9PD1 - chains G and I of the 14 polymer chains in the assembly; structure by electron microscopy, 4.50 A resolution (low resolution: residue-level contacts below are approximate; hydrogen-bond / salt-bridge calls are withheld).

[Chain G]
Name: Syntaxin-1A
From: Rattus norvegicus
Reference sequence: P32851 (STX1A_RAT); residues 1-267 here = UniProt positions 1-267
Chain sequence (267 residues; each row starts with the number of its first residue):
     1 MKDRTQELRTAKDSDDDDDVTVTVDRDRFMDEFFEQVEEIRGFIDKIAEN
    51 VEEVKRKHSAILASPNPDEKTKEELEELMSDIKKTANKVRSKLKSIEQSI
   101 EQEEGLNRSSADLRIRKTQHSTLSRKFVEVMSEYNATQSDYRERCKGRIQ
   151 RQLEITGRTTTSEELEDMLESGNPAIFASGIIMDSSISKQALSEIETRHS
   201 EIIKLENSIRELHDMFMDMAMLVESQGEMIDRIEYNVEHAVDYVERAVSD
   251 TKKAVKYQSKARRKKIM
Disordered / not traced: 1-186, 260-267
Curated features (UniProtKB/Swiss-Prot):
  - site: Lys253, Ala254 (Microbial infection: Cleavage)
  - modified residue (Phosphoserine): Ser14, Ser64, Ser95, Ser188
  - cross-link (Glycyl lysine isopeptide (Lys-Gly)): Lys252 (interchain with G-Cter in SUMO), Lys253 (interchain with G-Cter in SUMO), Lys256 (interchain with G-Cter in SUMO)

[Chain I]
Name: Synaptosomal-associated protein 25
From: Rattus norvegicus
Reference sequence: P60881 (SNP25_RAT); numbering as in UniProt (aligned over 1-206)
Chain sequence (222 residues; numbered -15 to 206; the number before each row is that of its first residue; numbers below 1 keep their minus sign (Met-15 is residue -15)):
   -15 MGSSHHHHHHSQDPNSMAEDADMRNELEEMQRRADQLADESLESTRRMLQ
    35 LVEESKDAGIRTLVMLDEQGEQLERIEEGMDQINKDMKEAEKNLTDLGKF
    85 AGLAVAPANKLKSSDAYKKAWGNNQDGVVASQPARVVDEREQMAISGGFI
   135 RRVTNDARENEMDENLEQVSGIIGNLRHMALDMGNEIDTQNRQIDRIMEK
   185 ADSNKTRIDEANQRATKMLGSG
Disordered / not traced: -15 to 16, 87-206
Sequence notes: expression tag (-15 to 0); conflict Ala85 (Cys in P60881), Ala88 (Cys in P60881), Ala90 (Cys in P60881), Ala92 (Cys in P60881)
Curated features (UniProtKB/Swiss-Prot):
  - region: Gly111 to Val120 (Interaction with ZDHHC13 and ZDHHC17)
  - site ((Microbial infection) Cleavage): Arg180, Ile181, Gln197, Arg198
  - modified residue: Thr138 (Phosphothreonine), Ser154 (Phosphoserine), Ser187 (Phosphoserine)
  - mutagenesis: Val113 (V113A: Inhibits interaction with ZDHHC13 and ZDHHC17), Gln116 (Q116A: Inhibits interaction with ZDHHC13 and ZDHHC17), Pro117 (P117A: Inhibits interaction with ZDHHC13 and ZDHHC17)

[Interface between chain G and chain I]
Pairs across the interface - 21 pairs, chain G then chain I:
  Glu194(G) with Arg17(I)
  Ile202(G) with Glu27(I); Ser28(I); Arg31(I)
  Leu205(G) with Met32(I)
  Glu206(G) with Arg31(I)
  Ile209(G) with Arg31(I); Met32(I); Leu35(I)
  His213(G) with Leu35(I)
  Met219(G) with Thr46(I)
  Ile230(G) with Gln53(I)
  Glu234(G) with Gln56(I); Arg59(I); Ile60(I)
  Val237(G) with Ile60(I); Ile67(I)
  Glu238(G) with Arg59(I)
  Val241(G) with Ile67(I)
  Val248(G) with Ala74(I)
  Lys252(G) with Leu78(I)
Also at the interface, not in a pair above, chain G (18 interface residues in all): Arg198, Leu212, Phe216, Val223
Also at the interface, not in a pair above, chain I (18 interface residues in all): Glu24, Ser39, Ala42, Met49

[Summary]
The chain G/chain I interface involves 18 residues from each chain. From UniProt: 3 mutagenesis sites on chain
I.
Chain G is Syntaxin-1A and chain I is Synaptosomal-associated protein 25, both from Rattus norvegicus; the
structure, 22bin20S complex (NSF-alphaSNAP-2:2 syntaxin-1a:SNAP-25), hydrolyzing, class 20, was determined by
electron microscopy together with 9OJR, 9OJU, 9OJZ, 9OK3, 9OK5, 9OKC and 17 further entries from the same
study.
